6VFB - chains A and P of the 4 polymer chains in the assembly; structure by X-ray diffraction, 1.55 A resolution.

# Chain A
Name: DNA-directed DNA/RNA polymerase mu
From: Homo sapiens
Notes: EC 2.7.7.7
UniProtKB: Q9NP87 (DPOLM_HUMAN); residue numbers follow UniProt; this construct covers 132-397, 410-494
Chain sequence (356 residues; numbered 127 to 494; 12 numbers in that range are skipped by the numbering (no residue carries them; nothing is unmodelled there); the number before each row is that of its first residue):
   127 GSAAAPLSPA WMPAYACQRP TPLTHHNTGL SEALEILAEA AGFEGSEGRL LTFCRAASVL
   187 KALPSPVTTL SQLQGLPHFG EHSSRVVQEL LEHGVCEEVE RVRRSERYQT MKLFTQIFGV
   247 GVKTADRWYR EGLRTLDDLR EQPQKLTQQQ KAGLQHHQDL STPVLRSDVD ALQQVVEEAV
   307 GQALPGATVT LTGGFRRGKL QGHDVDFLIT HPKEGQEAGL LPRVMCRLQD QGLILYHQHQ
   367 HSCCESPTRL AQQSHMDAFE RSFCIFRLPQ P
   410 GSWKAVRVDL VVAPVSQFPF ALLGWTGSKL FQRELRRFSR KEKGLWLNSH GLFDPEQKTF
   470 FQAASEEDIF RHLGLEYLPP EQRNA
Disordered / not traced: 127-137, 365-383
Sequence notes: expression tag (127-131); conflict Gly-410 (Pro in Q9NP87)
Glycans and other covalent adducts: 2,3-dihydroxy-1,4-dithiobutane (DTT) linked to Cys-180
Metal / ion sites: Mn2+ site 1 near His-219 (its only coordinating residue here); Na+: Thr-241, Ile-243, Val-246 (shared with DT3(P) of chain P); Mn2+ site 2: Asp-330, Asp-332 (together with 8-oxo-guanosine-5'-triphosphate, pyrophosphate) (shared with 8GM_5(P) of chain P); Mn2+ site 3: Asp-330, Asp-332, Asp-418 (together with 8-oxo-guanosine-5'-triphosphate) (shared with DA4(P), 8GM_5(P) of chain P); Mn2+ site 4: Glu-386, His-459
Residues lining bound ligands: 8-oxo-guanosine-5'-triphosphate / pyrophosphate: Thr-241, Gln-242, Leu-286, Ser-287, Gly-319, Gly-320, Arg-323, Lys-325, Gln-327, Gly-328, His-329, Asp-330, Asp-332
What the authors report for this chain:
  - binding site for the 5-nt DNA strand (chain P): Gly-433, Arg-445
  - binding site for the 5-nt DNA strand (chain P): Trp-434 (from molecular simulation)
  - Mn2+ coordination: Asp-330

# Chain P
Molecule: 5-nt DNA strand
Sequence (5 nucleotides; each row starts with the number of its first residue):
     1 CGTAX
Modified positions: 8GM ([(2R,3S,4R,5R)-5-[2-azanyl-6,8-bis(oxidanylidene)-1,7-dihydropurin-9-yl]-3,4-bis(oxidanyl)oxolan-2-yl]methyl dihydrogen phosphate) at position 5
Metal / ion sites: Na+: DT3 (shared with Thr-241(A), Ile-243(A), Val-246(A) of chain A); Mn2+ site 1: DA4, 8GM_5 (together with 8-oxo-guanosine-5'-triphosphate) (shared with Asp-330(A), Asp-332(A), Asp-418(A) of chain A); Mn2+ site 2: 8GM_5 (together with 8-oxo-guanosine-5'-triphosphate, pyrophosphate) (shared with Asp-330(A), Asp-332(A) of chain A)

# Chain A / chain P interface
Contacting residue pairs - 35 pairs, chain A then chain P:
  Ile-243(A) with DT3(P), phosphate contact
  Phe-244(A) with DT3(P), phosphate contact; DA4(P), phosphate contact
  Gly-245(A) with DG2(P), phosphate contact; DT3(P), hydrogen bond to the phosphate
  Val-246(A) with DG2(P), hydrogen bond to the phosphate; DT3(P), hydrogen bond to the phosphate
  Gly-247(A) with DG2(P), hydrogen bond to the phosphate
  Lys-249(A) with DC1(P), sugar contact; DG2(P), phosphate contact
  Thr-250(A) with DC1(P), hydrogen bond to the phosphate; DG2(P), hydrogen bond to the phosphate
  Gln-275(A) with DG2(P), sugar contact
  Gly-319(A) with 8GM_5(P), phosphate contact
  Arg-323(A) with 8GM_5(P), hydrogen bond to the phosphate
  His-329(A) with DA4(P), salt bridge to the phosphate; 8GM_5(P), phosphate contact
  Asp-330(A) with 8GM_5(P), phosphate contact
  Asp-332(A) with DA4(P), phosphate contact; 8GM_5(P), phosphate contact
  Phe-389(A) with DT3(P), sugar contact; DA4(P), sugar contact
  Arg-416(A) with DT3(P), phosphate contact; DA4(P), salt bridge to the phosphate
  Asp-418(A) with DA4(P), sugar contact; 8GM_5(P), phosphate contact
  Gly-433(A) with 8GM_5(P), hydrogen bond to the sugar
  Trp-434(A) with DA4(P), sugar contact; 8GM_5(P), hydrogen bond to the sugar
  Thr-435(A) with 8GM_5(P), phosphate contact
  Gly-436(A) with 8GM_5(P), hydrogen bond to the sugar
  Lys-438(A) with DA4(P), base contact; 8GM_5(P), base contact
  Gln-441(A) with 8GM_5(P), sugar contact
  Arg-445(A) with 8GM_5(P), base contact
Other interface residues (no listed pair), chain A (26 interface residues in all): Val-248, Gly-320, Ser-437

# Summary
The interface between chain A and chain P involves 26 residues on one side and 5 on the other; the contacts
include 10 hydrogen bonds and 2 salt bridges. Polar pairs include Gly-433(A)/8GM_5(P), Trp-434(A)/8GM_5(P) and
Gly-436(A)/8GM_5(P). From the paper: a binding site for the 5-nt DNA strand (chain P) at Gly-433(A),
Arg-445(A) and Trp-434(A); Mn2+ coordination by Asp-330(A).
Chain A is DNA-directed DNA/RNA polymerase mu (Homo sapiens) and chain P is a 5-nt DNA strand; the structure,
DNA Polymerase Mu, 8-oxorGTP:Ct Reaction State Ternary Complex, 50 mM Mn2+ (960 min), was determined by X-ray
diffraction, deposited together with 6VEZ, 6VF0, 6VF1, 6VF2, 6VF3, 6VF4 and 7 further entries.
